Entry 1G6G (X-ray diffraction, 1.60 A resolution); this record covers chains B and F of the 4 polymer chains in the assembly.

[Chain B]
Protein: Protein kinase RAD53
Organism: Saccharomyces cerevisiae
Notes: EC 2.7.1.-; fragment: n-terminal domain (including fha domain)
UniProtKB: P22216 (RAD53_YEAST); residue numbers follow UniProt; this construct covers 29-155
Amino-acid sequence (127 residues; each row starts with the number of its first residue):
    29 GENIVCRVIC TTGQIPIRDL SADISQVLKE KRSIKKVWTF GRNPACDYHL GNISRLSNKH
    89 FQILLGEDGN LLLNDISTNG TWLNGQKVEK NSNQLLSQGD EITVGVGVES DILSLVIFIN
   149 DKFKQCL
Disordered / not traced: 29-31
Swiss-Prot annotation at these positions:
  - mutagenesis: Arg70 (R70A: Disrupts interaction with PTC2), Ser85 (S85A: Disrupts interaction with PTC2)

[Chain F]
Protein: Ser-leu-glu-val-tpo-glu-ala-aspala-thr-phe-ala-lys
Amino-acid sequence (13 residues; numbered 1 to 13; the number before each row is that of its first residue):
     1 SLEVTEADAT FAK
Disordered / not traced: 1
Modified positions: Thr5 (phosphothreonine; TPO)

[Interface between chain B and chain F]
Pairs across the interface - 22 pairs, chain B then chain F:
  Arg70(B) with Glu3(F), hydrogen bond (side chain-backbone); Val4(F); Thr5(F)
  Ser82(B) with Glu3(F); Thr5(F); Glu6(F), hydrogen bond (backbone-backbone)
  Arg83(B) with Thr5(F); Glu6(F); Asp8(F), salt bridge
  Leu84(B) with Thr5(F)
  Ser85(B) with Thr5(F)
  Asn86(B) with Glu3(F), hydrogen bond (side chain-backbone); Thr5(F)
  Thr106(B) with Thr5(F); Ala7(F)
  Asn107(B) with Glu6(F), hydrogen bond (side chain-backbone); Ala7(F); Asp8(F), hydrogen bond (side chain-backbone)
  Trp110(B) with Lys13(F)
  Lys115(B) with Lys13(F)
  Val134(B) with Lys13(F)
  Gly135(B) with Lys13(F)
Other interface residues (no listed pair), chain B (14 interface residues in all): Asn80, Lys87

[In short]
14 residues of chain B face 7 of chain F across their interface; the contacts include 5 hydrogen bonds and 1
salt bridge. Polar pairs include Arg83(B)-Asp8(F), Arg70(B)-Glu3(F) and Asn86(B)-Glu3(F). Curated annotation
(UniProt) lists 2 mutagenesis sites on chain B.
Chain B is Protein kinase RAD53 (Saccharomyces cerevisiae) and chain F is
Ser-leu-glu-val-tpo-glu-ala-aspala-thr-phe-ala-lys; the structure, X-ray structure of the N-terminal fha
domain from S. cerevisiae RAD53P in complex with a phosphothreonine ..., was determined by X-ray diffraction.
